7PFV - chains C and J of the 11 polymer chains in the assembly; structure by electron microscopy, 4.40 A resolution (low resolution: residue-level contacts below are approximate; hydrogen-bond / salt-bridge calls are withheld).

[Chain C]
Name: Histone H2A type 1-B/E
Source organism: Homo sapiens
UniProt: P04908 (H2A1B_HUMAN); residues 0-129 here correspond to UniProt positions 1-130 (UniProt number = residue number + 1)
Amino-acid sequence (147 residues; numbered -17 to 129; the number before each row is that of its first residue; numbers below 1 keep their minus sign (His-17 is residue -17)):
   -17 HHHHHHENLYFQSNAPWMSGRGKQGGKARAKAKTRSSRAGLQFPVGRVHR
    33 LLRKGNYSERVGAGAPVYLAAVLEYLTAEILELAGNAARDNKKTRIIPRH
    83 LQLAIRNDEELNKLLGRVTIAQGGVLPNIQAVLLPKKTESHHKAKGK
Disordered / not traced: -17 to 9, 119-129
Construct notes: expression tag (-17 to -1)
Swiss-Prot annotation at these positions:
  - modified residue: Ser1 (N-acetylserine), Arg3 (Citrulline), Lys5 (N6-(2-hydroxyisobutyryl)lysine), Lys9 (N6-(2-hydroxyisobutyryl)lysine), Lys13 (N6-(beta-hydroxybutyryl)lysine), Lys36 (N6-(2-hydroxyisobutyryl)lysine), Lys74 (N6-(2-hydroxyisobutyryl)lysine), Lys75 (N6-(2-hydroxyisobutyryl)lysine), Lys95 (N6-(2-hydroxyisobutyryl)lysine), Gln104 (N5-methylglutamine), Lys118 (N6-(2-hydroxyisobutyryl)lysine), Lys119 (N6-crotonyllysine), Thr120 (Phosphothreonine), Lys125 (N6-crotonyllysine)
  - cross-link (Glycyl lysine isopeptide (Lys-Gly)): Lys13 (interchain with G-Cter in ubiquitin), Lys15 (interchain with G-Cter in ubiquitin), Lys119 (interchain with G-Cter in ubiquitin)

[Chain J]
Molecule: 177-nt DNA strand
Source organism: synthetic construct
Sequence (177 nucleotides; each row starts with the number of its first residue):
   637 CATGCACTTACATGCACAGGATGTATATATGTGACACGTGCCTGGAGACT
   687 AGGGAGTAATCCCCTTGGCGGTTAAAACGCGGGGGACAGCGCGTACGTGC
   737 GTTTAAGCGGTGCTAGAGCTGTCTACGACCAATTGAGCGGCCTCGGCACC
   787 GGGATTCTCCAGTGGCCAGTGGCGGCC

[How chain C and chain J interact]
Residue-residue contacts (20; chain C residue first):
  Arg11(C) - DA768(J)
  Arg11(C) - DT769(J)
  Lys13(C) - DG771(J)
  Arg29(C) - DG773(J)
  Arg29(C) - DC774(J)
  His31(C) - DA764(J)
  Glu41(C) - DA764(J)
  Arg42(C) - DC762(J)
  Arg42(C) - DG763(J)
  Arg42(C) - DA764(J)
  Val43(C) - DG763(J)
  Val43(C) - DA764(J)
  Gly44(C) - DG763(J)
  Ala45(C) - DG763(J)
  Lys75(C) - DC783(J)
  Lys75(C) - DA784(J)
  Thr76(C) - DG782(J)
  Thr76(C) - DC783(J)
  Arg77(C) - DG782(J)
  Arg77(C) - DC783(J)
Other interface residues (no listed pair), chain C (13 interface residues in all): Thr16
Other interface residues (no listed pair), chain J (12 interface residues in all): DA772

[Overview]
13 residues of chain C face 12 of chain J across their interface.
Here chain C is Histone H2A type 1-B/E (Homo sapiens) and chain J is a 177-nt DNA strand (synthetic
construct). Entry 7PFV (Nucleosome 1 of the 4x207 nucleosome array containing H1) was determined by electron
microscopy (same publication as 7PET, 7PEU, 7PEV, 7PEW, 7PEX, 7PEY and 16 further entries).
